PDB entry 6AZ1 | electron microscopy, 2.70 A resolution | chains D and 1 of the 38 polymer chains in the assembly

== Chain D ==
Name: ribosomal protein S4
Source organism: Leishmania donovani
UniProt: E9BTJ0 (E9BTJ0_LEIDB); residue numbers follow UniProt; this construct covers 1-190
Sequence (190 residues; row label = number of the first residue in the row):
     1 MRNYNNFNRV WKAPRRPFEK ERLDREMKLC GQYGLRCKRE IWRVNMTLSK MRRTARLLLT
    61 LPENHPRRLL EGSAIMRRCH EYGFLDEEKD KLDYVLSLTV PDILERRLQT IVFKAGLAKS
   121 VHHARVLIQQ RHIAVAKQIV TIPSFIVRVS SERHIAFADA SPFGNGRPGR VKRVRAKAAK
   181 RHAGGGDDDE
Not modelled in the structure: 183-190

== Chain 1 ==
Molecule: ribosomal RNA 18S
Source organism: Leishmania donovani
Sequence (2203 nucleotides; row label = number of the first residue in the row):
     1 GAUCUGGUUG AUUCUGCCAG UAGUCAUXUG CUUGUUUCAA GGACUUAGCC AUGCAUGCCU
    61 CAGAAUCACU GCAUUUGCAG GAAUCUGCGC AUGGCUCXUU ACAUCAGACG UAAUCUGCCG
   121 CAAAAAUCUU GCGGUUUCCG CAAAAUUGGA UAACUUGGCG AAACGCCAAG CUAAUACAUG
   181 AACCAACCGG GUGUUCUCCA CUCCAGACGG UGGGCAACCA UCGUCGUGAG ACGCCCAGCG
   241 AAUGAAUGAC AGUAAAACCA AUGCCUUCAC UGGCAGUAAC ACCCAGCAGU GUUGACUCAA
   301 UUCAUUCCGU GCGAAAGCCG GCUUGUUCCG GCGUCUUUUG ACGAACAACU GCCCUAUCAG
   361 CUGGUGAUGG CCGUGUAGUG GACUGCCAUG GCGUUGACGG GAGCGGGGGA UUAGGGUUCG
   421 AUUCCGGAGA GGGAGCCUGA GAAAUAGCUA CCACUUCUAC GGAGGGCAGC AGGCGCGCXA
   481 AUUGCCCAAU GUCAAAACAA AACGAUGAGG CAGCGAAAAG AAAUAGAGUU GUCAGUCCAU
   541 UUGGAUUGUC AUUUCAAUGG GGGAUAUUUA AACCCAUCCA AUAUCGAGUA ACAAUUGGAG
   601 GACAAGUCUG GUGCCAGCAC CCGCGGUAAU UCCAGCUCCA AAAGCGUAUA UUAAUGCUGU
   661 UGCUGUUXAA GGGUUCGUAG UUGAACUGUG GGCUGUGCAG GUUUGUUCCU GGUCGUCCCG
   721 UCCAUGUCGG AUUUGGUGAC CCAGGCCCUU GCAGCCCGUG AACAUUCAAA GAAACAAGAA
   781 ACACGGGAGU GGUUCCUUUC CUGAUUUACG CAUGUCAUGC AUGCCAGGGG GCGUCCGUGA
   841 UUUUUUACUG UGACUAAAGA AGCGUGACUA AAGCAGUCAU UUGACUUGAA UUAGAAAGCA
   901 UGGGAUAACA AXGGAGCAGC CUCUAGGCUA CCGUUUCGGC UUUUGUUGGU UUUAAAGGUC
   961 UAUUGGAGAU UAUGGAGCUG UGCGACAAGU GCUUUCCCAU CGCAACCUCG GUUCGGUGUG
  1021 UGGCGCCUUU GAGGGGUUUA GUGCGUCCGG UACGAGCUCC GGUUCGUCCG GCCGUAACGC
  1081 CUUUUCAACU CACGGCCUCU AGGAAUGAAG GAGGGUAGUU CGGGGGAGAA CGUACUGGGG
  1141 CGUCAGAGGU GAAAUUCUUA GACCGCACCA AGACGAACUA CAGCGAAGGC AUUCUUCAAG
  1201 GAUACCUUCC UCAAUCAAGA ACCAAAGUGU GGAGAUCGAA GAUGAUUAGA GACCAUUGUA
  1261 GUCCACACUG CAAACGAUGA CACCCAUGAA UUGGGGAUCU UAUGGGCCGG CCUGCGGCAG
  1321 GGUUUACCCU GUGUCAGCAC CGCGCCCGCU UUUACCACCU UACGUAUCUU UUCUAUUCGG
  1381 CCUUUACCGG CCACCCACGG GAAUAUCCUC AGCACGUUUU CUGUUUUUUC ACGCGAAAGC
  1441 UUUGAGGUUA CAGUCUCAGG GGGGAGUACG UUCGCAAGAG UGAAACUUAA AGAAAUUGAC
  1501 GGAAUGGCAC CACAAGACGU GGAGCGUGCG GUUUAAUUXG ACXXAACACG GGGAACUUUA
  1561 CCAGAUCCGG ACAGGAUGAG GAUUGACAGA UUGAGUGUUC UUUCUCGAUU CCCUGAAUGG
  1621 UGGUGCAUGG CCGCUUUUGG UCGGUGGAGU GAUUUGUUUG GUUGAUUCCG UCAACGGACG
  1681 AGAUCCAAGC UGCCCAGUAG AAUUCAGAAU UGCCCAUAGG AUAGCAAACU CAUCGGCGGG
  1741 UUUUACCCAA CGGUGGGCCG CAUUCGGUCG AAUUCUUCUC UGCGGGAUUC CUUUGUAAUU
  1801 GCACAAGGUG AAAUUUUGGG CAACAGCAGG UCUGUGAUGC UCCUCAAUGU UCUGGGCGAC
  1861 ACGCGCACUA CAAUGUCAGU GAGAACAAGA AAAACGACUU UUGUCGAACC UACUUGAUCA
  1921 AAAGAGUGGG GAAACCCCGG AAUCACAUAG ACUCACUUGG GACCGAGGAU UGCAAUUAUU
  1981 GGUCGCGCAA CGAGGAAUGU CUCGUAGGCG CAGCUCAUCA XACUGUGCCG AUUACGUCCC
  2041 UGCCAUUUGU ACACACCGCC XGUCGUUGUU UCCGAUGAUG GUGCAAUACA GGUGAUCGGA
  2101 CAGGCGGUGU UUUAUCCGCC CGAAAGUUCA CCGAUAUUUC UUCAAUAGAG GAAGCAAAAG
  2161 UCGUAACAAG GUAGCUGUAG GUGAACCUGC AGCUGGAUCA UUU
Not modelled in the structure: 74-76, 136-137, 194, 201-227, 252-254, 267-272, 323-327, 530-551, 697-715, 726, 733-737, 743-749, 764-769, 777-782, 793-828, 880-881, 886, 919-948, 1000-1099, 1119, 1299-1357, 1372-1407, 1428-1429, 1725-1759, 1766, 1794, 1799, 1898-1902, 2102-2121
Differences from the reference sequence: conflict M1Y_1539 (U1020612 in 322500086), C4J_1543 (U1020608 in 322500086)
Modified / non-standard residues: OMU (o2'-methyluridine 5'-monophosphate) at position 8, OMC (o2'-methylycytidine-5'-monophosphate) at position 18, A2M (2'-O-methyladenosine 5'-(dihydrogen phosphate)) at position 28, OMU (o2'-methyluridine 5'-monophosphate) at position 33, OMC (o2'-methylycytidine-5'-monophosphate) at position 38, A2M (2'-O-methyladenosine 5'-(dihydrogen phosphate)) at position 98, OMC (o2'-methylycytidine-5'-monophosphate) at position 115, A2M (2'-O-methyladenosine 5'-(dihydrogen phosphate)) at position 479, OMG (o2'-methylguanosine-5'-monophosphate) at position 509, OMU (o2'-methyluridine 5'-monophosphate) at position 661, A2M (2'-O-methyladenosine 5'-(dihydrogen phosphate)) at position 668, A2M (2'-O-methyladenosine 5'-(dihydrogen phosphate)) at position 912, OMG (o2'-methylguanosine-5'-monophosphate) at position 1464, OMG (o2'-methylguanosine-5'-monophosphate) at position 1478, M1Y ((1S)-1,4-anhydro-1-(1-methyl-2,4-dioxo-1,2,3,4-tetrahydropyrimidin-5-yl)-5-O-phosphono-D-xylitol) at position 1539, C4J ((5S)-5-{3-[(3S)-3-amino-3-carboxypropyl]-1-methyl-2,4-dioxo-1,2,3,4-tetrahydropyrimidin-5-yl}-2,5-anhydro-1-O-phosphono-L-arabinitol) at position 1543, 5MC (5-methylcytidine-5'-monophosphate) at position 1544, OMG (o2'-methylguanosine-5'-monophosphate) at position 1550, OMU (o2'-methyluridine 5'-monophosphate) at position 1621, OMG (o2'-methylguanosine-5'-monophosphate) at position 1623, OMG (o2'-methylguanosine-5'-monophosphate) at position 1647, OMU (o2'-methyluridine 5'-monophosphate) at position 1777, OMG (o2'-methylguanosine-5'-monophosphate) at position 1829, OMU (o2'-methyluridine 5'-monophosphate) at position 1833, OMG (o2'-methylguanosine-5'-monophosphate) at position 1865, OMC (o2'-methylycytidine-5'-monophosphate) at position 1866, OMU (o2'-methyluridine 5'-monophosphate) at position 1979, 7MG (7N-methyl-8-hydroguanosine-5'-monophosphate) at position 1995, A2M (2'-O-methyladenosine 5'-(dihydrogen phosphate)) at position 2021, OMU (o2'-methyluridine 5'-monophosphate) at position 2048, 4OC (4n,o2'-methylcytidine-5'-monophosphate) at position 2059, 5MC (5-methylcytidine-5'-monophosphate) at position 2061, OMC (o2'-methylycytidine-5'-monophosphate) at position 2140, OMG (o2'-methylguanosine-5'-monophosphate) at position 2151, MA6 (6N-dimethyladenosine-5'-monophoshate) at position 2184, MA6 (6N-dimethyladenosine-5'-monophoshate) at position 2185
Glycans and other covalent adducts: paromomycin (PAR) linked to C1421; covalent link G1700/OMU_1777
Small-molecule neighbours:
  - Mg2+ (MG), molecule 1: U96, G426, G427
  - Mg2+ (MG), molecule 2: G405, G406, G420
  - Mg2+ (MG), molecule 3: G432, C452, U2135
  - Mg2+ (MG), molecule 4: C467, C470, G472
  - Mg2+ (MG), molecule 5: G606, A634, G635
  - Mg2+ (MG), molecule 6: U609, G610, G611, A629
  - Mg2+ (MG), molecule 7: A783, C784, C835, C836
  - Mg2+ (MG), molecule 8: A1108, A1109, G1111, A1112, C1209, C1210
  - Mg2+ (MG), molecule 9: G1189, A1272, A1274, G2192
  - Mg2+ (MG), molecule 10: C1237, G1238, U1257, G1258
  - Mg2+ (MG), molecule 11: G1530, G1531, G1858
  - Mg2+ (MG), molecule 12: C2162, G2163, U2164
  - paromomycin (PAR), molecule 1: G20, A22, G23, U24, A26, U27, C645, G646, U647, A648, U649, A650, U651
  - paromomycin (PAR), molecule 2: U365, G366, A367, A2085, A2086, C2132, G2133, A2134
  - paromomycin (PAR), molecule 3: A1290, U1291, U1292, G1293, G1294, G1295, U1419, U1420, U1422, G1423
  - paromomycin (PAR), molecule 4: A1509, C1510, C1511, U1637, U1638, G1639, G1664, A1681, G1682, U1815, G1818, G1819, C1821, A1822, U2002, C2003
  - paromomycin (PAR), molecule 5: G2062, U2063, C2064, G2065, U2066, C2155, A2156, A2157, A2158, A2159, G2160, U2161, C2162
  - paromomycin (PAR), molecule 6: U2066, U2067, G2068, U2069, U2070, U2071, A2149, G2150, OMG_2151, A2152, A2153, G2154, C2155
Reported in the primary citation:
  - conformationally variable residues (side-chain flip): A2158, A2159
  - binding site for paromomycin: G2065, A2158, A2159

== How chain D and chain 1 interact ==
Residue-residue contacts (146; chain D residue first):
  Met-1(D) / A40(1)  hydrogen bond to the phosphate
  Met-1(D) / G41(1)  phosphate contact
  Met-1(D) / C95(1)  phosphate contact
  Met-1(D) / U423(1)  base contact
  Arg-2(D) / G94(1)  salt bridge to the phosphate
  Arg-2(D) / C95(1)  salt bridge to the phosphate
  Arg-2(D) / U423(1)  phosphate contact
  Arg-2(D) / C424(1)  salt bridge to the phosphate
  Arg-2(D) / OMG_509(1)  salt bridge to the phosphate
  Arg-2(D) / G510(1)  phosphate contact
  Asn-3(D) / A39(1)  hydrogen bond to the phosphate
  Asn-3(D) / A40(1)  phosphate contact
  Asn-3(D) / U423(1)  base contact
  Tyr-4(D) / U423(1)  hydrogen bond to the sugar
  Tyr-4(D) / C424(1)  sugar contact
  Tyr-4(D) / A858(1)  sugar contact
  Tyr-4(D) / G873(1)  phosphate contact
  Asn-5(D) / OMC_38(1)  hydrogen bond to the phosphate
  Asn-5(D) / A39(1)  phosphate contact
  Asn-5(D) / A872(1)  hydrogen bond to the sugar
  Asn-5(D) / G873(1)  phosphate contact
  Asn-6(D) / G859(1)  phosphate contact
  Asn-6(D) / A860(1)  hydrogen bond to the phosphate
  Asn-6(D) / A872(1)  hydrogen bond to the phosphate
  Asn-6(D) / G873(1)  hydrogen bond to the phosphate
  Phe-7(D) / C25(1)  hydrogen bond to the base
  Phe-7(D) / OMC_38(1)  base contact
  Phe-7(D) / A518(1)  base contact
  Phe-7(D) / A519(1)  sugar contact
  Phe-7(D) / A871(1)  sugar contact
  Phe-7(D) / A872(1)  hydrogen bond to the phosphate
  Asn-8(D) / C25(1)  base contact
  Asn-8(D) / A519(1)  hydrogen bond to the sugar
  Asn-8(D) / G520(1)  phosphate contact
  Asn-8(D) / A860(1)  phosphate contact
  Asn-8(D) / A871(1)  hydrogen bond to the phosphate
  Asn-8(D) / A872(1)  phosphate contact
  Arg-9(D) / U24(1)  salt bridge to the phosphate
  Arg-9(D) / A519(1)  phosphate contact
  Arg-9(D) / G520(1)  phosphate contact
  Val-10(D) / G520(1)  hydrogen bond to the phosphate
  Val-10(D) / A521(1)  phosphate contact
  Val-10(D) / A871(1)  sugar contact
  Trp-11(D) / G520(1)  hydrogen bond to the phosphate
  Ala-13(D) / A22(1)  phosphate contact
  Ala-13(D) / G23(1)  phosphate contact
  Pro-14(D) / A22(1)  sugar contact
  Arg-15(D) / U21(1)  base contact
  Arg-15(D) / A22(1)  hydrogen bond to the sugar
  Arg-16(D) / U3(1)  sugar contact
  Arg-16(D) / C4(1)  hydrogen bond to the sugar
  Arg-16(D) / U21(1)  sugar contact
  Pro-17(D) / U21(1)  phosphate contact
  Pro-17(D) / A22(1)  phosphate contact
  Phe-18(D) / C603(1)  sugar contact
  Phe-18(D) / A604(1)  stacking on the base
  Phe-18(D) / A640(1)  sugar contact
  Lys-20(D) / A604(1)  sugar contact
  Lys-20(D) / A605(1)  salt bridge to the phosphate
  Leu-23(D) / A604(1)  sugar contact
  Leu-23(D) / A640(1)  sugar contact
  Leu-23(D) / A641(1)  phosphate contact
  Arg-36(D) / A522(1)  hydrogen bond to the base
  Arg-36(D) / A523(1)  salt bridge to the phosphate
  Arg-36(D) / A643(1)  salt bridge to the phosphate
  Cys-37(D) / A642(1)  phosphate contact
  Cys-37(D) / A643(1)  phosphate contact
  Lys-38(D) / A641(1)  salt bridge to the phosphate
  Lys-38(D) / A642(1)  hydrogen bond to the phosphate
  Arg-39(D) / A522(1)  base contact
  Arg-39(D) / A642(1)  hydrogen bond to the phosphate
  Arg-39(D) / A643(1)  salt bridge to the phosphate
  Arg-39(D) / G644(1)  salt bridge to the phosphate
  Arg-43(D) / A521(1)  salt bridge to the phosphate
  Arg-43(D) / A522(1)  salt bridge to the phosphate
  Arg-67(D) / U892(1)  hydrogen bond to the sugar
  Leu-70(D) / A890(1)  base contact
  Glu-71(D) / G862(1)  phosphate contact
  Glu-71(D) / C863(1)  phosphate contact
  Ala-74(D) / C863(1)  phosphate contact
  Ala-74(D) / G864(1)  phosphate contact
  Arg-77(D) / G864(1)  salt bridge to the phosphate
  Arg-77(D) / U865(1)  salt bridge to the phosphate
  Arg-78(D) / C863(1)  salt bridge to the phosphate
  Tyr-82(D) / G866(1)  base contact
  Lys-119(D) / A527(1)  phosphate contact
  Ser-120(D) / G526(1)  phosphate contact
  Ser-120(D) / A527(1)  hydrogen bond to the phosphate
  His-122(D) / G526(1)  sugar contact
  His-123(D) / G526(1)  sugar contact
  Arg-125(D) / A523(1)  salt bridge to the phosphate
  Val-126(D) / A525(1)  sugar contact
  Gln-129(D) / A522(1)  phosphate contact
  Gln-129(D) / A523(1)  phosphate contact
  Gln-130(D) / A557(1)  hydrogen bond to the sugar
  Gln-130(D) / U558(1)  sugar contact
  Arg-131(D) / G559(1)  phosphate contact
  Arg-131(D) / U577(1)  salt bridge to the phosphate
  His-132(D) / A557(1)  sugar contact
  His-132(D) / U558(1)  sugar contact
  Gln-138(D) / C868(1)  sugar contact
  Ile-139(D) / C868(1)  base contact
  Val-140(D) / C868(1)  base contact
  Thr-141(D) / C868(1)  hydrogen bond to the base
  Ile-142(D) / A521(1)  sugar contact
  Ile-142(D) / A522(1)  phosphate contact
  Ile-142(D) / C868(1)  base contact
  Ile-142(D) / U869(1)  base contact
  Pro-143(D) / A522(1)  sugar contact
  Pro-143(D) / A523(1)  phosphate contact
  Ser-144(D) / A521(1)  phosphate contact
  Ser-144(D) / A522(1)  hydrogen bond to the phosphate
  Phe-145(D) / G866(1)  base contact
  Phe-145(D) / C868(1)  sugar contact
  Phe-145(D) / U869(1)  sugar contact
  Ile-146(D) / G866(1)  hydrogen bond to the base
  Val-147(D) / G866(1)  base contact
  Arg-148(D) / G866(1)  salt bridge to the phosphate
  Ser-151(D) / G866(1)  hydrogen bond to the base
  Pro-162(D) / A557(1)  phosphate contact
  Pro-162(D) / U558(1)  phosphate contact
  Phe-163(D) / A556(1)  sugar contact
  Phe-163(D) / A557(1)  phosphate contact
  Arg-167(D) / C579(1)  salt bridge to the phosphate
  Arg-167(D) / A580(1)  hydrogen bond to the phosphate
  Arg-167(D) / A581(1)  salt bridge to the phosphate
  Gly-169(D) / A557(1)  hydrogen bond to the phosphate
  Gly-169(D) / U558(1)  phosphate contact
  Arg-170(D) / U558(1)  hydrogen bond to the phosphate
  Arg-170(D) / G559(1)  hydrogen bond to the base
  Arg-170(D) / G586(1)  base contact
  Arg-170(D) / A587(1)  phosphate contact
  Val-171(D) / A556(1)  sugar contact
  Val-171(D) / A557(1)  phosphate contact
  Lys-172(D) / A556(1)  sugar contact
  Lys-172(D) / A557(1)  salt bridge to the phosphate
  Arg-173(D) / C579(1)  sugar contact
  Arg-173(D) / A580(1)  phosphate contact
  Arg-173(D) / C585(1)  base contact
  Arg-173(D) / G586(1)  hydrogen bond to the base
  Val-174(D) / G586(1)  phosphate contact
  Val-174(D) / A587(1)  phosphate contact
  Arg-175(D) / A556(1)  salt bridge to the phosphate
  Lys-177(D) / A580(1)  salt bridge to the phosphate
  Lys-177(D) / C585(1)  phosphate contact
  Lys-177(D) / G586(1)  phosphate contact
Also at the interface, not in a pair above, chain D (72 interface residues in all): Met-27, Glu-40, Trp-42, Arg-53, Thr-54, Arg-56, Val-135, Pro-168
Also at the interface, not in a pair above, chain 1 (67 interface residues in all): G1, A2, U422, G528, C578, A653, A870

== In short ==
Chain D and chain 1 form an interface of 72 and 67 residues respectively, with 31 hydrogen bonds, 24 salt
bridges and 1 aromatic stacking contact. Among the polar pairs are Phe-7(D)/C25(1), Arg-36(D)/A522(1) and
Thr-141(D)/C868(1). The paper reports a binding site for paromomycin at G2065(1), A2158(1) and A2159(1);
conformational variability at A2158(1) and A2159(1).
Here chain D is ribosomal protein S4 and chain 1 is ribosomal RNA 18S, both from Leishmania donovani. Entry
6AZ1 (Cryo-EM structure of the small subunit of Leishmania ribosome bound to paromomycin) was determined by
electron microscopy.
